PDB entry 6XE0 | electron microscopy, 6.80 A resolution (low resolution: residue-level contacts below are approximate; hydrogen-bond / salt-bridge calls are withheld) | chains D and W of the 22 polymer chains in the assembly

== Chain D ==
Name: 30S ribosomal protein S5
Organism: Escherichia coli (strain K12)
Reference sequence: P0A7W1 (RS5_ECOLI); residues 9-158 here correspond to UniProt positions 10-159 (UniProt number = residue number + 1)
Sequence (150 residues; each row starts with the number of its first residue):
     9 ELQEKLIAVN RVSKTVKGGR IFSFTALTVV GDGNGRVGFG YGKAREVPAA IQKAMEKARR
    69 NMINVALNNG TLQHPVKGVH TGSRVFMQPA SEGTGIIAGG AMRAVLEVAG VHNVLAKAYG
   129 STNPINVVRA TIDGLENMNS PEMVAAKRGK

== Chain W ==
Molecule: 16s rRNA
Organism: Escherichia coli K-12
Sequence (1539 nucleotides; each row starts with the number of its first residue):
     2 AAUUGAAGAG UUUGAUCAUG GCUCAGAUUG AACGCUGGCG GCAGGCCUAA CACAUGCAAG
    62 UCGAACGGUA ACAGGAAGAA GCUUGCUUCU UUGCUGACGA GUGGCGGACG GGUGAGUAAU
   122 GUCUGGGAAA CUGCCUGAUG GAGGGGGAUA ACUACUGGAA ACGGUAGCUA AUACCGCAUA
   182 ACGUCGCAAG ACCAAAGAGG GGGACCUUCG GGCCUCUUGC CAUCGGAUGU GCCCAGAUGG
   242 GAUUAGCUAG UAGGUGGGGU AACGGCUCAC CUAGGCGACG AUCCCUAGCU GGUCUGAGAG
   302 GAUGACCAGC CACACUGGAA CUGAGACACG GUCCAGACUC CUACGGGAGG CAGCAGUGGG
   362 GAAUAUUGCA CAAUGGGCGC AAGCCUGAUG CAGCCAUGCC GCGUGUAUGA AGAAGGCCUU
   422 CGGGUUGUAA AGUACUUUCA GCGGGGAGGA AGGGAGUAAA GUUAAUACCU UUGCUCAUUG
   482 ACGUUACCCG CAGAAGAAGC ACCGGCUAAC UCCGUGCCAG CAGCCGCGGU AAUACGGAGG
   542 GUGCAAGCGU UAAUCGGAAU UACUGGGCGU AAAGCGCACG CAGGCGGUUU GUUAAGUCAG
   602 AUGUGAAAUC CCCGGGCUCA ACCUGGGAAC UGCAUCUGAU ACUGGCAAGC UUGAGUCUCG
   662 UAGAGGGGGG UAGAAUUCCA GGUGUAGCGG UGAAAUGCGU AGAGAUCUGG AGGAAUACCG
   722 GUGGCGAAGG CGGCCCCCUG GACGAAGACU GACGCUCAGG UGCGAAAGCG UGGGGAGCAA
   782 ACAGGAUUAG AUACCCUGGU AGUCCACGCC GUAAACGAUG UCGACUUGGA GGUUGUGCCC
   842 UUGAGGCGUG GCUUCCGGAG CUAACGCGUU AAGUCGACCG CCUGGGGAGU ACGGCCGCAA
   902 GGUUAAAACU CAAAUGAAUU GACGGGGGCC CGCACAAGCG GUGGAGCAUG UGGUUUAAUU
   962 CGAUGCAACG CGAAGAACCU UACCUGGUCU UGACAUCCAC GGAAGUUUUC AGAGAUGAGA
  1022 AUGUGCCUUC GGGAACCGUG AGACAGGUGC UGCAUGGCUG UCGUCAGCUC GUGUUGUGAA
  1082 AUGUUGGGUU AAGUCCCGCA ACGAGCGCAA CCCUUAUCCU UUGUUGCCAG CGGUCCGGCC
  1142 GGGAACUCAA AGGAGACUGC CAGUGAUAAA CUGGAGGAAG GUGGGGAUGA CGUCAAGUCA
  1202 UCAUGGCCCU UACGACCAGG GCUACACACG UGCUACAAUG GCGCAUACAA AGAGAAGCGA
  1262 CCUCGCGAGA GCAAGCGGAC CUCAUAAAGU GCGUCGUAGU CCGGAUUGGA GUCUGCAACU
  1322 CGACUCCAUG AAGUCGGAAU CGCUAGUAAU CGUGGAUCAG AAUGCCACGG UGAAUACGUU
  1382 CCCGGGCCUU GUACACACCG CCCGUCACAC CAUGGGAGUG GGUUGCAAAA GAAGUAGGUA
  1442 GCUUAACCUU CGGGAGGGCG CUUACCACUU UGUGAUUCAU GACUGGGGUG AAGUCGUAAC
  1502 AAGGUAACCG UAGGGGAACC UGCGGUUGGA UCACCUCCU

== Chain D / chain W interface ==
Residue-residue contacts - 66 pairs, chain D then chain W:
  Val20(D) with A16(W); A1080(W); A1081(W)
  Ser21(D) with G15(W); A16(W); A1080(W); A1081(W)
  Lys22(D) with G15(W); U921(W); A1081(W); A1082(W)
  Thr23(D) with G15(W); U921(W); G922(W)
  Lys25(D) with G922(W); A923(W)
  Gly26(D) with G1193(W); U1194(W)
  Arg28(D) with G15(W); A1396(W); C1397(W)
  Tyr49(D) with G1079(W); A1080(W)
  Lys51(D) with A1080(W); A1081(W)
  Arg53(D) with C1071(W); G1072(W)
  Lys61(D) with G1072(W); U1073(W)
  Lys65(D) with G1074(W)
  Lys85(D) with G566(W)
  Thr89(D) with A864(W); U1078(W)
  Gly90(D) with A19(W)
  Phe94(D) with A7(W)
  Gln96(D) with A7(W)
  Ala98(D) with G6(W)
  Ser99(D) with G6(W)
  Ile105(D) with A7(W); A8(W)
  Ala106(D) with A8(W)
  Gly107(D) with A8(W); G9(W)
  Arg111(D) with A8(W)
  Leu123(D) with A7(W)
  Ala124(D) with A7(W); A8(W)
  Lys125(D) with A7(W); A8(W); G9(W); A559(W)
  Ala126(D) with G9(W)
  Tyr127(D) with A559(W); A560(W)
  Ser129(D) with A19(W); U20(W)
  Thr130(D) with A10(W)
  Asn131(D) with C18(W); A19(W)
  Ile133(D) with C18(W); U1078(W); G1079(W)
  Asn134(D) with C18(W); A19(W); U1078(W)
  Arg137(D) with U1078(W)
Interface residues without a listed pair, chain D (41 interface residues in all): Arg19, Val24, Phe30, Thr33, His88, Arg92, Gly108
Interface residues without a listed pair, chain W (33 interface residues in all): U17, G558, U1070

== Summary ==
The interface between chain D and chain W involves 41 residues on one side and 33 on the other.
Here chain D is 30S ribosomal protein S5 (Escherichia coli (strain K12)) and chain W is 16s rRNA (Escherichia
coli K-12). Entry 6XE0 (Cryo-EM structure of NusG-CTD bound to 70S ribosome (30S: NusG-CTD fragment)) was
determined by electron microscopy.
